PDB entry 7SSA | electron microscopy, 3.20 A resolution | chains K and J of the 12 polymer chains in the assembly

# Chain K
Name: Centromere-binding protein 1
Source organism: Saccharomyces cerevisiae (strain ATCC 204508 / S288c)
UniProt: P17106 (CBF1_YEAST); numbering as in UniProt (aligned over 2-351)
Amino-acid sequence (352 residues; numbered 0 to 351; the number before each row is that of its first residue; numbering starts at 0):
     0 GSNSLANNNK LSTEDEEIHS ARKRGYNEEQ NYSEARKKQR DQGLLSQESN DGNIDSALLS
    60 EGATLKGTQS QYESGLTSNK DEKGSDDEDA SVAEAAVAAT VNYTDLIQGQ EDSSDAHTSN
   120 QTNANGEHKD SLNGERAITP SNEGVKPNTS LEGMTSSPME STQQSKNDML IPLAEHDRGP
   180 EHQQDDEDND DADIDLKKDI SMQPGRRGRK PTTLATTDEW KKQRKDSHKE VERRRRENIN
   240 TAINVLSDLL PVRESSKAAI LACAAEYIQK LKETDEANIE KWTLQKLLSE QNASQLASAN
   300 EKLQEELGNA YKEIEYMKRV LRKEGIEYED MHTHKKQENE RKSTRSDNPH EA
Disordered / not traced: 0-221, 289-351
Sequence notes: expression tag (0-1)
UniProt features mapped onto this chain:
  - modified residue: Ser45 (Phosphoserine), Ser48 (Phosphoserine), Ser84 (Phosphoserine), Thr138 (Phosphothreonine)

# Chain J
Molecule: 149-nt DNA strand
Source organism: synthetic construct
Sequence (149 nucleotides; numbered -74 to 74; the number before each row is that of its first residue; numbers below 1 keep their minus sign (DA-74 is residue -74)):
   -74 ATCAGGATGT ATATATCTGA GACGTCCCTG GAGACTAGGG AGTAATCCCC TTGGCGGTTA
   -14 AAACGCGGGG GACAGCGCGT ACGTGCGTTT AAGCGGTGCT AGAGCTGTCT ACGACCAATT
    46 GAGCGGCCTG GTCACGTGAC CTCTCCGAT
Disordered / not traced: -74 to -73, 65-74

# Chain K / chain J interface
Pairs across the interface (13; chain K residue first):
  His227(K) with DT62(J), base contact; DG63(J), hydrogen bond to the base
  Lys228(K) with DG61(J), sugar contact; DT62(J), salt bridge to the phosphate
  Glu231(K) with DG61(J), base contact
  Arg232(K) with DC60(J), hydrogen bond to the phosphate; DG61(J), salt bridge to the phosphate
  Arg235(K) with DA59(J), salt bridge to the phosphate; DC60(J), salt bridge to the phosphate
  Asn239(K) with DA59(J), phosphate contact
  Ser254(K) with DC58(J), phosphate contact
  Ser255(K) with DC58(J), phosphate contact
  Lys256(K) with DC58(J), salt bridge to the phosphate
Also at the interface, not in a pair above, chain J (7 interface residues in all): DT57

# Summary
9 residues of chain K and 7 residues of chain J are in contact; the contacts include 2 hydrogen bonds and 5
salt bridges. Polar contacts include His227(K)-DG63(J), Arg232(K)-DC60(J) and Lys228(K)-DT62(J).
Here chain K is Centromere-binding protein 1 (Saccharomyces cerevisiae (strain ATCC 204508 / S288c)) and chain
J is a 149-nt DNA strand (synthetic construct). Entry 7SSA (Cryo-EM structure of pioneer factor Cbf1 bound to
the nucleosome) was determined by electron microscopy.
